PDB entry 1GHE | X-ray diffraction, 1.55 A resolution | chain A

== Chain A ==
Name: Acetyltransferase
Organism: Pseudomonas syringae pv. tabaci
Notes: EC 2.3.1.-
Reference sequence: P16966 (TTR_PSESZ); numbering as in UniProt (aligned over 1-177)
Sequence (177 residues; each row starts with the number of its first residue):
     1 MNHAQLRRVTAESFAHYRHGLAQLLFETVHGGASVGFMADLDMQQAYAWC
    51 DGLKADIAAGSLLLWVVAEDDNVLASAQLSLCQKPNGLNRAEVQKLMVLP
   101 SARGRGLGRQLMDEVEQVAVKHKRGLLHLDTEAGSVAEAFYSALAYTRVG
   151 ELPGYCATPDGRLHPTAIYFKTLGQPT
Not modelled in the structure: 1-3, 174-177
Sequence notes: modified residue (1, 38, 43, 97, 112)
Modified positions: Mse1 (selenomethionine); Mse38, Mse43, Mse97, Mse112 (selenomethionine; parent Met)
UniProt features mapped onto this chain:
  - binding site (acetyl-CoA): Glu27, Leu96 to Val98, Gly104 to Arg109, Asp130, Thr131, Tyr141
Ligand contacts: acetyl coenzyme A (ACO): Thr28, Ala33, Val35, Val93, Gln94, Lys95, Leu96, Mse97, Val98, Arg103, Gly104, Arg105, Gly106, Leu107, Gly108, Arg109, Leu129, Asp130, Thr131, Val136, Ala137, Ala139, Phe140, Tyr141, Ala143, Leu144

== Summary ==
Ligands of chain A: acetyl coenzyme A. From UniProt: 13 acetyl-CoA-binding residues.
Chain A is Acetyltransferase (Pseudomonas syringae pv. tabaci); the structure, Crystal structure of tabtoxin
resistance protein complexed with an acyl coenzyme A, was determined by X-ray diffraction together with 1J4J
from the same study.
